9CEX - chains P and W of the 6 polymer chains in the assembly; structure by electron microscopy, 3.27 A resolution.

[Chain P]
Molecule: Maltose/maltodextrin-binding periplasmic protein, Spizellomyces punctatus Fanzor 1
From: Escherichia coli K-12
UniProt: chimeric construct of P0AEX9, A0A0L0H5U9: residues -375 to -10 from P0AEX9 (MALE_ECOLI) positions 27-392 (UniProt number = residue number + 402); residues 2-638 from A0A0L0H5U9 positions 2-638 (same numbers)
Chain sequence (1032 residues; each row starts with the number of its first residue; numbers below 1 keep their minus sign (Met-393 is residue -393)):
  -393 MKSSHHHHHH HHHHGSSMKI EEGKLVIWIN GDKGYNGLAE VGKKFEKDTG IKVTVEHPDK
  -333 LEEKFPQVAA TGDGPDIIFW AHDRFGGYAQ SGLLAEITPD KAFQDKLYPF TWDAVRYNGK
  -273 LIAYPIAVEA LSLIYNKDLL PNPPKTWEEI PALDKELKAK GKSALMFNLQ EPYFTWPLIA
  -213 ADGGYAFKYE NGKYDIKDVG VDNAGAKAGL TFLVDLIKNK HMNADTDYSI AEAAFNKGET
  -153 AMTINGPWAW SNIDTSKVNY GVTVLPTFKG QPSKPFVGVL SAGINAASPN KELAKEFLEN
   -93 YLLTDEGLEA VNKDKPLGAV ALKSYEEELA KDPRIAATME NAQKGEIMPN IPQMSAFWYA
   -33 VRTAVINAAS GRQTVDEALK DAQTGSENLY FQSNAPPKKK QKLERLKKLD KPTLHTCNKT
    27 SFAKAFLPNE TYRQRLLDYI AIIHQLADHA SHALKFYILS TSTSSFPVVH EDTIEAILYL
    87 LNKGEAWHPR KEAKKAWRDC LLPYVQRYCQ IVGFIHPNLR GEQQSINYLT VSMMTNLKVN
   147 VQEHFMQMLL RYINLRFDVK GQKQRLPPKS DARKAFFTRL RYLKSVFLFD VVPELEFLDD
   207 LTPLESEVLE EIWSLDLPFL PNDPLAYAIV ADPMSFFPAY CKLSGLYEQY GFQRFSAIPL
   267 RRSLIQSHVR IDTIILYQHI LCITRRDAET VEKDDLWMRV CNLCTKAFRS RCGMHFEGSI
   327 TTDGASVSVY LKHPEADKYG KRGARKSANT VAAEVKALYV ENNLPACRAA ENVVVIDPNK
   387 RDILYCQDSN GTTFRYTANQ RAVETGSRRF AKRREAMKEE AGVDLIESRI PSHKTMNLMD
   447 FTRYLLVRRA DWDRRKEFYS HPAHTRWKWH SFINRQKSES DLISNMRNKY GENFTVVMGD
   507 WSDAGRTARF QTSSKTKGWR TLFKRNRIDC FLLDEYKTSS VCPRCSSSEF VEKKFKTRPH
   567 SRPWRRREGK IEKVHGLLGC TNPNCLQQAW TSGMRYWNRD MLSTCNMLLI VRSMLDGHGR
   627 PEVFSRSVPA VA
Disordered / not traced: -393 to 17, 346-361, 634-638
Construct notes: expression tag (-393 to -376); linker (-9 to 1)
Bound ions: Mg2+ site 1: Asp383, Glu541 (shared with 1 residue of chain B); Mg2+ site 2: Asp383, Asn385, Asp606 (shared with 1 residue of chain B); Zn2+: Cys548, Cys551, Cys586, Cys591
From the paper describing this entry:
  - mutagenesis - D606N: increased catalytic activity

[Chain W]
Molecule: 96-nt RNA strand
From: Spizellomyces punctatus
Sequence (96 nucleotides; row label = number of the first residue in the row):
     1 GUUUUCCGAG CCGGUUGUCG CGCGGUUCAA UCCCUGGUGC GGGUGCUAGU GCCAAUACCC
    61 ACCGGCUCCG CACUAUCUAU AGGUUAUGAA AUCAAA
Disordered / not traced: 1-4, 51-60, 90-96

[How chain P and chain W interact]
Residue-residue contacts (132):
  His21(P) - U76(W)  base contact
  Thr22(P) - U76(W)  hydrogen bond to the phosphate
  Cys23(P) - U76(W)  hydrogen bond to the sugar
  Cys23(P) - C77(W)  sugar contact
  Asn24(P) - A75(W)  base contact
  Lys25(P) - U35(W)  base contact
  Lys25(P) - U78(W)  salt bridge to the phosphate
  Ser27(P) - U35(W)  hydrogen bond to the phosphate
  Lys30(P) - C34(W)  phosphate contact
  Lys30(P) - U35(W)  phosphate contact
  Ser138(P) - A79(W)  sugar contact
  Asn142(P) - A79(W)  hydrogen bond to the sugar
  Asn142(P) - U80(W)  hydrogen bond to the sugar
  Asn146(P) - A81(W)  sugar contact
  His150(P) - A81(W)  hydrogen bond to the sugar
  His150(P) - G82(W)  hydrogen bond to the sugar
  Gln153(P) - G82(W)  hydrogen bond to the sugar
  Met154(P) - G82(W)  sugar contact
  Arg157(P) - G83(W)  salt bridge to the phosphate
  Gln259(P) - G83(W)  phosphate contact
  Phe261(P) - G82(W)  phosphate contact
  Ser262(P) - A81(W)  phosphate contact
  Ser262(P) - G82(W)  hydrogen bond to the phosphate
  Pro265(P) - U80(W)  sugar contact
  Pro265(P) - A81(W)  phosphate contact
  Leu266(P) - U80(W)  phosphate contact
  Leu266(P) - A81(W)  hydrogen bond to the phosphate
  Arg267(P) - A79(W)  hydrogen bond to the sugar
  Arg267(P) - U80(W)  phosphate contact
  Arg268(P) - A81(W)  salt bridge to the phosphate
  Ser273(P) - A79(W)  phosphate contact
  His274(P) - U78(W)  phosphate contact
  His274(P) - A79(W)  phosphate contact
  Lys312(P) - U35(W)  base contact
  Lys312(P) - G36(W)  base contact
  Lys312(P) - G37(W)  hydrogen bond to the base
  Ala313(P) - U35(W)  base contact
  Arg315(P) - C71(W)  sugar contact
  Arg315(P) - A72(W)  salt bridge to the phosphate
  Arg315(P) - C73(W)  salt bridge to the phosphate
  Arg317(P) - U74(W)  base contact
  Arg317(P) - A75(W)  salt bridge to the phosphate
  Arg317(P) - U76(W)  salt bridge to the phosphate
  Cys318(P) - U74(W)  hydrogen bond to the phosphate
  Ser334(P) - C77(W)  hydrogen bond to the sugar
  Tyr336(P) - C77(W)  hydrogen bond to the base
  Tyr336(P) - U78(W)  hydrogen bond to the sugar
  Arg387(P) - C7(W)  base contact
  Arg387(P) - G20(W)  hydrogen bond to the sugar
  Gln393(P) - G17(W)  base contact
  Arg401(P) - G10(W)  salt bridge to the phosphate
  Thr403(P) - G8(W)  phosphate contact
  Thr403(P) - A9(W)  hydrogen bond to the phosphate
  Asn405(P) - C7(W)  hydrogen bond to the base
  Asn405(P) - G8(W)  sugar contact
  Gln406(P) - G8(W)  sugar contact
  Gln406(P) - A9(W)  sugar contact
  Val409(P) - G8(W)  phosphate contact
  Arg414(P) - C7(W)  hydrogen bond to the base
  Arg415(P) - U31(W)  sugar contact
  Arg415(P) - C32(W)  salt bridge to the phosphate
  Lys418(P) - C6(W)  salt bridge to the phosphate
  Lys418(P) - C7(W)  salt bridge to the phosphate
  Arg419(P) - U31(W)  hydrogen bond to the sugar
  Arg419(P) - C32(W)  salt bridge to the phosphate
  Glu421(P) - A86(W)  hydrogen bond to the sugar
  Glu421(P) - U87(W)  sugar contact
  Asp430(P) - G88(W)  hydrogen bond to the sugar
  Ser434(P) - G88(W)  hydrogen bond to the sugar
  Arg435(P) - G88(W)  hydrogen bond to the sugar
  Arg435(P) - A89(W)  salt bridge to the phosphate
  Arg472(P) - C33(W)  salt bridge to the phosphate
  Lys474(P) - A79(W)  salt bridge to the phosphate
  Trp475(P) - U35(W)  hydrogen bond to the phosphate
  His476(P) - C33(W)  salt bridge to the phosphate
  His476(P) - C34(W)  phosphate contact
  Phe478(P) - C77(W)  phosphate contact
  Ile479(P) - C34(W)  base contact
  Ile479(P) - U35(W)  sugar contact
  Asn480(P) - C34(W)  hydrogen bond to the base
  Gln482(P) - U35(W)  hydrogen bond to the sugar
  Gln482(P) - G36(W)  sugar contact
  Lys483(P) - C34(W)  hydrogen bond to the base
  Ser486(P) - G36(W)  hydrogen bond to the sugar
  Gly511(P) - G82(W)  base contact
  Gly511(P) - G83(W)  sugar contact
  Thr513(P) - G83(W)  hydrogen bond to the sugar
  Thr513(P) - U84(W)  sugar contact
  Ala514(P) - U84(W)  sugar contact
  Arg515(P) - U84(W)  salt bridge to the phosphate
  Phe516(P) - U84(W)  hydrogen bond to the phosphate
  Phe516(P) - U85(W)  hydrogen bond to the phosphate
  Gln517(P) - U84(W)  sugar contact
  Gln517(P) - U85(W)  sugar contact
  Thr518(P) - U84(W)  sugar contact
  Ser519(P) - G83(W)  hydrogen bond to the base
  Arg531(P) - U74(W)  sugar contact
  Arg531(P) - A75(W)  hydrogen bond to the phosphate
  Arg531(P) - U76(W)  salt bridge to the phosphate
  Arg533(P) - U74(W)  sugar contact
  Arg550(P) - G17(W)  hydrogen bond to the base
  Lys562(P) - C19(W)  hydrogen bond to the base
  Arg564(P) - C19(W)  hydrogen bond to the sugar
  Arg564(P) - G20(W)  phosphate contact
  Arg564(P) - C21(W)  sugar contact
  His566(P) - G22(W)  base contact
  Ser567(P) - G20(W)  hydrogen bond to the base
  Ser567(P) - G22(W)  hydrogen bond to the base
  Arg568(P) - G20(W)  hydrogen bond to the base
  Pro569(P) - U5(W)  sugar contact
  Pro569(P) - C6(W)  base contact
  Trp570(P) - U5(W)  base contact
  Trp570(P) - C6(W)  base contact
  Arg572(P) - G22(W)  hydrogen bond to the base
  Arg573(P) - U5(W)  salt bridge to the phosphate
  Val580(P) - C19(W)  sugar contact
  Val580(P) - G20(W)  phosphate contact
  Gly582(P) - G20(W)  hydrogen bond to the phosphate
  Leu583(P) - U18(W)  sugar contact
  Leu583(P) - C19(W)  sugar contact
  Trp596(P) - U16(W)  stacking on the base
  Ser598(P) - U16(W)  hydrogen bond to the base
  Met600(P) - U16(W)  base contact
  Arg601(P) - U16(W)  base contact
  Arg601(P) - G17(W)  salt bridge to the phosphate
  Tyr602(P) - U16(W)  hydrogen bond to the base
  Tyr602(P) - U18(W)  base contact
  Trp603(P) - G17(W)  base contact
  Trp603(P) - U18(W)  sugar contact
  Asn604(P) - U18(W)  sugar contact
  Met607(P) - G17(W)  hydrogen bond to the sugar
  Cys611(P) - G17(W)  hydrogen bond to the base
Also at the interface, not in a pair above, chain P (92 interface residues in all): Thr19, Thr26, Thr327, Leu431, Arg512

[In short]
Chain P and chain W form an interface of 92 and 39 residues respectively; the contacts include 47 hydrogen
bonds, 20 salt bridges and 1 aromatic stacking contact. Polar contacts include Lys312(P)-G37(W),
Tyr336(P)-C77(W) and Asn405(P)-C7(W). The Mg2+ site 1 is built by Asp383(P) and Glu541(P). From the paper:
D606N of chain P increases catalytic activity.
Chain P is Maltose/maltodextrin-binding periplasmic protein, Spizellomyces punctatus Fanzor 1 (Escherichia
coli K-12) and chain W is a 96-nt RNA strand (Spizellomyces punctatus); the structure, Spizellomyces punctatus
Fanzor (SpuFz) State 4, was determined by electron microscopy (same publication as 9CER, 9CES, 9CET, 9CEU,
9CEV, 9CEW and 6 further entries).
